Entry 3NT3 (X-ray diffraction, 1.50 A resolution); this record covers chain A.

[Chain A]
Protein: LSSmKate2 red fluorescent protein
Organism: artificial gene
Chain sequence (243 residues; each row starts with the number of its first residue; note: 2 numbers in that range are skipped by the numbering (no residue carries them; nothing is unmodelled there); numbers below 1 keep their minus sign (Met-11 is residue -11)):
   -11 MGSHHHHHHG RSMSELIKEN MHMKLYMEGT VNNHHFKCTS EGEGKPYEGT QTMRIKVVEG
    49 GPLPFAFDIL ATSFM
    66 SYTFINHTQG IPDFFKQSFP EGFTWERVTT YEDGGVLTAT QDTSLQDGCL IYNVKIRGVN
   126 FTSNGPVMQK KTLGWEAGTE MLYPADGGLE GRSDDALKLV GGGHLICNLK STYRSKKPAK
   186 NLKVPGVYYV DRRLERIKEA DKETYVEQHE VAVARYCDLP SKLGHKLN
Unresolved in the structure: -11 to 2, 229-233
Covalently attached groups: covalent link Met63-Ser66
Modified / non-standard residues: Met63 ({(4Z)-4-(4-hydroxybenzylidene)-2-[3-(methylthio)propanimidoyl]-5-oxo-4,5-dihydro-1H-imidazol-1-yl}acetic acid; NRQ)
What the authors report for this chain:
  - contacts within the chain: Ser158-Asp160 (hydrogen bond)
  - mutagenesis - S158A: decreased stability in response to pH

[In short]
From the paper: S158A reduces stability in response to pH; contacts within the chain involving Asp160 and
Ser158.
Chain A is LSSmKate2 red fluorescent protein (artificial gene); the structure, CRYSTAL STRUCTURE OF LSSmKate2
red fluorescent proteins with large Stokes shift, was determined by X-ray diffraction together with 3NT9 from
the same study.
